Entry 3G6J (X-ray diffraction, 3.10 A resolution); this record covers chains B and F of the 4 polymer chains in the assembly.

== Chain B ==
Molecule: Complement C3 alpha chain
From: Homo sapiens
Reference sequence: P01024 (CO3_HUMAN); residues 727-1641 here correspond to UniProt positions 749-1663 (UniProt number = residue number + 22)
Sequence (915 residues; each row starts with the number of its first residue):
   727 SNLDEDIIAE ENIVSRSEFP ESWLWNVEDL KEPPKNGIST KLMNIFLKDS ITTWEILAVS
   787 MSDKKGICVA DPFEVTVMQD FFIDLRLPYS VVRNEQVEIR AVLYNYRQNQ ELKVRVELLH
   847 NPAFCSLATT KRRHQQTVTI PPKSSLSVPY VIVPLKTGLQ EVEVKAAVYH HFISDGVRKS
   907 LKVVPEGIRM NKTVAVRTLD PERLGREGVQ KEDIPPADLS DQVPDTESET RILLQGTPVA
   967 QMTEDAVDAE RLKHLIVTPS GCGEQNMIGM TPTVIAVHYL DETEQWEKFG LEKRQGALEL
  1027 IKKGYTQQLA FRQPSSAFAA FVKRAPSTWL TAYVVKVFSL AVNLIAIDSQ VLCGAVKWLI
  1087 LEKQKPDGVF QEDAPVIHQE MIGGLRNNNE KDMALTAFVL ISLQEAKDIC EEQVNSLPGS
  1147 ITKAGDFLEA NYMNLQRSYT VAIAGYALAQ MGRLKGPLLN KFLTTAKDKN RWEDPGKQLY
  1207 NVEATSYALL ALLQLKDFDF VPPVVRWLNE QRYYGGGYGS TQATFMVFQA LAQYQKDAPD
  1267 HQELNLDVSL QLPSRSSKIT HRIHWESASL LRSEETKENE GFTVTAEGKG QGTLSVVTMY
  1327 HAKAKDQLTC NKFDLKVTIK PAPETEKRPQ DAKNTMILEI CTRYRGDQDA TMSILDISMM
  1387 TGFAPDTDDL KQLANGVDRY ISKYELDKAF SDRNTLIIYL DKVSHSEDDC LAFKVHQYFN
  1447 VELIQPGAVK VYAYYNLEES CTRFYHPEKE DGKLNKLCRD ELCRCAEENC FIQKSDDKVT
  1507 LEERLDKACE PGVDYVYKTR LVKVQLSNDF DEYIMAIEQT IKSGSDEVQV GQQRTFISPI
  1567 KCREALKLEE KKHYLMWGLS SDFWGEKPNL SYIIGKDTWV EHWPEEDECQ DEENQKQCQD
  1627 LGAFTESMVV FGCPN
Not modelled in the structure: 727-729, 1352-1358, 1501-1502
Curated features (UniProtKB/Swiss-Prot):
  - region: Glu-1612 to Phe-1637 (Interaction with CFP/properdin)
  - site: Arg-932, Glu-933 (Cleavage), Arg-1281, Ser-1282 (Cleavage), Arg-1298, Ser-1299 (Cleavage), Asn-1641 (Coordinates Mg(2+) for interaction with Complement factor B Bb fragment (CFB))
  - modified residue (Phosphoserine): Ser-946, Ser-1299, Ser-1551
  - glycosylation (N-linked (GlcNAc...) asparagine): Asn-917, Asn-1595
  - cross-link: Cys-988 to Gln-991 (Isoglutamyl cysteine thioester (Cys-Gln))
Cystine bridges: Cys-1079/Cys-1136, Cys-1336/Cys-1467, Cys-1367/Cys-1436, Cys-1484/Cys-1489, Cys-1496/Cys-1568, Cys-1515/Cys-1639, Cys-1615/Cys-1624
From the paper describing this entry:
  - conformationally variable residues (side-chain flip): Phe-898
  - specificity-determining residues: His-897

== Chain F ==
Molecule: Fab heavy chain
From: Homo sapiens
Notes: antibody fragment or engineered binder
Sequence (226 residues; each row starts with the number of its first residue; a row labelled like 82A-82C holds insertion residues (82A, then the next letters in order)):
     1 EVQLVESGGG LVQPGGSLRL SCAASGFSFT SSSVSWVRQA PGKGLEWVGL IY
   52A P
    53 YNGFNYYADS VKGRFTISAN TSKNTAYLQM
82A-82C NSL
    83 RAEDTAVYYC ARNALYGS
100A-100F GGYYAM
   101 DYWGQGTLVT VSSASTKGPS VFPLAPSSKS TSGGTAALGC LVKDYFPEPV TVSWNSGALT
   161 SGVHTFPAVL QSSGLYSLSS VVTVPSSSLG TQTYICNVNH KPSNTKVDKK VEPKSC
Not modelled in the structure: 129-133
Cystine bridges: Cys-22/Cys-92, Cys-140/Cys-196

== Interface between chain B and chain F ==
Contacting residue pairs (34):
  Asp-732(B) / Val-2(F)
  Asp-732(B) / Arg-94(F)  salt bridge
  Asp-806(B) / Gly-100A(F)  hydrogen bond (side chain-backbone)
  Asp-806(B) / Gly-100B(F)  hydrogen bond (side chain-backbone)
  Arg-833(B) / Tyr-52(F)  hydrogen bond
  Arg-833(B) / Leu-97(F)
  Arg-833(B) / Gly-100B(F)
  Asn-835(B) / Tyr-52(F)
  Asn-835(B) / Asn-54(F)
  Asn-835(B) / Phe-56(F)
  Gln-836(B) / Ser-31(F)
  Gln-836(B) / Ser-32(F)
  Gln-836(B) / Tyr-52(F)
  Gln-836(B) / Leu-97(F)
  Glu-837(B) / Thr-30(F)
  Glu-837(B) / Ser-31(F)
  Glu-837(B) / Tyr-53(F)
  Lys-839(B) / Ser-28(F)
  Pro-868(B) / Tyr-53(F)
  His-896(B) / Phe-27(F)
  His-896(B) / Ser-28(F)  hydrogen bond (side chain-backbone)
  His-896(B) / Ser-31(F)
  His-896(B) / Arg-94(F)  hydrogen bond (backbone-side chain)
  His-896(B) / Ala-96(F)
  His-897(B) / Ser-31(F)  hydrogen bond (side chain-backbone)
  His-897(B) / Asn-95(F)
  His-897(B) / Ala-96(F)
  His-897(B) / Leu-97(F)  hydrogen bond (side chain-backbone)
  Phe-898(B) / Ala-96(F)  hydrophobic
  Phe-898(B) / Tyr-98(F)
  Phe-898(B) / Asp-101(F)
  Ile-899(B) / Leu-97(F)
  Ile-899(B) / Tyr-98(F)
  Ile-899(B) / Gly-99(F)
Interface residues without a listed pair, chain B (16 interface residues in all): Met-804, Gln-805, Leu-838, Pro-867
Interface residues without a listed pair, chain F (21 interface residues in all): Gly-26, Ser-100
From the paper, about this interface:
  - pairs named by the authors: His-897(B)/Ser-31(F) (hydrogen bond), His-897(B)/Leu-97(F) (hydrogen bond)
  - epitope / paratope residues, chain B: His-897(B), Phe-898(B)
  - epitope / paratope residues, chain F: Ser-31(F), Leu-97(F)

== Overview ==
Chain B and chain F form an interface of 16 and 21 residues respectively, with 7 hydrogen bonds and 1 salt
bridge. Among the polar pairs are Asp-732(B)/Arg-94(F), Asp-806(B)/Gly-100B(F) and Asp-806(B)/Gly-100A(F). The
paper describes hydrogen bonds between His-897(B) and Ser-31(F) and His-897(B) and Leu-97(F). From the paper:
epitope/paratope residues His-897(B), Phe-898(B) and Ser-31(F) among others; the specificity determinant
His-897(B).
Here chain B is Complement C3 alpha chain and chain F is Fab heavy chain, both from Homo sapiens. Entry 3G6J
(C3b in complex with a C3b specific Fab) was determined by X-ray diffraction.
